Entry 7TFI (electron microscopy, 3.41 A resolution); this record covers chains A and H of the 10 polymer chains in the assembly.

== Chain A ==
Molecule: Replication factor C subunit 1
Organism: Saccharomyces cerevisiae
Reference sequence: P38630 (RFC1_YEAST); residue numbers follow UniProt; this construct covers 1-861
Amino-acid sequence (861 residues; each row starts with the number of its first residue):
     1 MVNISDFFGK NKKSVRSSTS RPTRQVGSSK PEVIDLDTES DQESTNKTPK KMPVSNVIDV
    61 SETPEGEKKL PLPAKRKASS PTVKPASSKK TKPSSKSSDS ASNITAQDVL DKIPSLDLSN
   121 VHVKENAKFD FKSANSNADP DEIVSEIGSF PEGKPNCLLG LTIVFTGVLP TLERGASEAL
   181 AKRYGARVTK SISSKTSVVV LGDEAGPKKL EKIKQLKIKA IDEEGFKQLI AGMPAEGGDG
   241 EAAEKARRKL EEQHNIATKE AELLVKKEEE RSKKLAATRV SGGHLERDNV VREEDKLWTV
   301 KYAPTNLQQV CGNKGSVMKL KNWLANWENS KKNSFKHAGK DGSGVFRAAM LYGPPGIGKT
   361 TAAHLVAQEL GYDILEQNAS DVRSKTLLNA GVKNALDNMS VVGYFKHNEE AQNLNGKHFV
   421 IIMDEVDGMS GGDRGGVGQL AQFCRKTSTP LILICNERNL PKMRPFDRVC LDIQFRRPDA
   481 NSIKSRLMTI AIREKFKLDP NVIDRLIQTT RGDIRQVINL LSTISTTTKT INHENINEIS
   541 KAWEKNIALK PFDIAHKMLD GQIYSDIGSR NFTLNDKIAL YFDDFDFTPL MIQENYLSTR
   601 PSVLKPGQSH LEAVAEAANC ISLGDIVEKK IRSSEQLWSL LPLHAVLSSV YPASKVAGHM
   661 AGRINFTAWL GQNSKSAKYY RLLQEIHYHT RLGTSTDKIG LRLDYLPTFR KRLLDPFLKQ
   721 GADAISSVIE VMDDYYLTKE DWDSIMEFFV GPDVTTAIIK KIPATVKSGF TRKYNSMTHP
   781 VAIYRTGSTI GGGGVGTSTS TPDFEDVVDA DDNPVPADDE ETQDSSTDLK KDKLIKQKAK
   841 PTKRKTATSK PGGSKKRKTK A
Unresolved in the structure: 1-291, 408-411, 430-434, 692-861
Bound ions: Mg2+: Thr360, Asp424 (together with ATP-gamma-S)
Ligand contacts: ATP-gamma-S (AGS; phosphothiophosphoric acid-adenylate ester): Thr299, Tyr302, Ala303, Pro304, Gln309, Val310, Cys311, Pro355, Gly356, Ile357, Gly358, Lys359, Thr360, Thr361, Asp424, Asn456, Arg486, Ile514, Arg515
Swiss-Prot annotation at these positions:
  - motif (Nuclear localization signal): Lys830 to Leu834, Lys855 to Lys860
  - binding site (ATP): Thr299, Cys311, Gly353 to Thr361, Asn456
  - modified residue: Thr38 (Phosphothreonine), Ser40 (Phosphoserine), Thr63 (Phosphothreonine)
  - mutagenesis: Asp427 (D427H: In cs mutant CDC44-2; causes cell cycle arrest), Gly436 (G436R: In cs mutant CDC44-3/4; causes cell cycle arrest), Gly512 (G512A: In cs mutant CDC44-9; no effect), Asp513 (D513N: In cs mutants CDC44-1/5/8 and CDC44-9; causes cell cycle arrest)

== Chain H ==
Molecule: Proliferating cell nuclear antigen
Organism: Saccharomyces cerevisiae
Reference sequence: P15873 (PCNA_YEAST); residue numbers follow UniProt; this construct covers 1-258
Amino-acid sequence (260 residues; numbered -1 to 258; the number before each row is that of its first residue; numbers below 1 keep their minus sign (Ala-1 is residue -1)):
    -1 ASMLEAKFEE ASLFKRIIDG FKDCVQLVNF QCKEDGIIAQ AVDDSRVLLV SLEIGVEAFQ
    59 EYRCDHPVTL GMDLTSLSKI LRCGNNTDTL TLIADNTPDS IILLFEDTKK DRIAEYSLKL
   119 MDIDADFLKI EELQYDSTLS LPSSEFSKIV RDLSQLSDSI NIMITKETIK FVADGDIGSG
   179 SVIIKPFVDM EHPETSIKLE MDQPVDLTFG AKYLLDIIKG SSLSDRVGIR LSSEAPALFQ
   239 FDLKSGFLQF FLAPKFNDEE
Unresolved in the structure: -1 to 0, 255-258
Modified positions: Mse1, Mse70, Mse119, Mse161, Mse188, Mse199 (selenomethionine; parent Met)
Sequence notes: expression tag (-1 to 0)
Swiss-Prot annotation at these positions:
  - DNA-binding region: Arg61 to Arg80
  - cross-link (Glycyl lysine isopeptide (Lys-Gly)): Lys127 (interchain with G-Cter in SUMO), Lys164 (interchain with G-Cter in SUMO)

== Interface between chain A and chain H ==
Pairs across the interface - 32 pairs, chain A then chain H:
  Asp373(A) - Arg44(H)  salt bridge
  Ile374(A) - Arg44(H)  hydrogen bond (backbone-side chain)
  Leu375(A) - Ser43(H)
  Asn389(A) - Lys210(H)  hydrogen bond (backbone-side chain)
  Gly391(A) - Ser43(H)
  Gly391(A) - Tyr211(H)
  Asn394(A) - Asp156(H)
  Asn394(A) - Gly208(H)
  Asn394(A) - Lys210(H)
  Asn394(A) - Tyr211(H)
  Asn394(A) - Lys253(H)
  Asp397(A) - Lys253(H)
  Asp397(A) - Phe254(H)  hydrogen bond (backbone-backbone)
  Asn398(A) - Val45(H)
  Asn398(A) - Lys253(H)
  Met399(A) - Ala251(H)
  Met399(A) - Pro252(H)
  Val401(A) - Arg44(H)
  Val401(A) - Val45(H)
  Val401(A) - Leu46(H)
  Val401(A) - Leu47(H)  hydrophobic
  Val401(A) - Ala251(H)  hydrophobic
  Val402(A) - Arg44(H)
  Tyr404(A) - Glu232(H)  hydrogen bond (side chain-backbone)
  Tyr404(A) - Pro234(H)  hydrophobic
  Tyr404(A) - Pro252(H)
  Phe405(A) - Lys127(H)
  Phe405(A) - Ile128(H)  hydrophobic
  Phe405(A) - Glu129(H)
  Phe405(A) - Phe249(H)  hydrophobic
  Phe419(A) - Ser43(H)
  Phe419(A) - Arg44(H)
Interface residues without a listed pair, chain A (18 interface residues in all): Ala390, Lys393, Ser400, Lys406
Interface residues without a listed pair, chain H (21 interface residues in all): Asp42, Ala233

== In short ==
18 residues of chain A and 21 residues of chain H are in contact, with 4 hydrogen bonds and 1 salt bridge.
Among the polar pairs are Asp373(A)-Arg44(H), Ile374(A)-Arg44(H) and Asn389(A)-Lys210(H). Bound to chain A:
ATP-gamma-S.
Chain A is Replication factor C subunit 1 and chain H is Proliferating cell nuclear antigen, both from
Saccharomyces cerevisiae; the structure, Atomic model of the S. cerevisiae clamp-clamp loader complex PCNA-RFC
bound to DNA with an open ..., was determined by electron microscopy (same publication as 7TFH, 7TFJ, 7TFK and
7TFL).
